Entry 3M3C (X-ray diffraction, 2.00 A resolution); this record covers chains A and B.

== Chain A (and B) ==
Molecule: Anti-tumor lectin
Organism: Agrocybe aegerita
Notes: EC 3.1.21.-; chain B of this document is another copy of the same molecule, construct and numbering; everything in this record applies to it too
UniProtKB: Q6WY08 (ATLE_AGRAE); residue numbers follow UniProt; this construct covers 1-158
Chain sequence (159 residues; row label = number of the first residue in the row; numbering starts at 0):
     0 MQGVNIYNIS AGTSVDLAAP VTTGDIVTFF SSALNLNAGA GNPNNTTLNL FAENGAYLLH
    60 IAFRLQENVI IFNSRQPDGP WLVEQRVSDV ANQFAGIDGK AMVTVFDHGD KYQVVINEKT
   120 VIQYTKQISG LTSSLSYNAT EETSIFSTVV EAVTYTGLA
Differences from the reference sequence: expression tag (0)
Curated features (UniProtKB/Swiss-Prot):
  - binding site (N-acetyl-alpha-neuraminyl-(2->3)-beta-D-galactosyl-(1->4)-beta-D-glucose): Asn43, His59, Arg63, Asn72, Arg74, Trp80, Glu83
  - modified residue: Gln1 (Blocked amino end (Gln))
What the authors report for this chain:
  - binding site for 2-acetamido-2-deoxy-alpha-D-galactopyranose: Glu66, Arg85
  - specificity-determining residues: Glu66
  - mutagenesis - E66A (2-fold): increased binding to TF antigen
  - mutagenesis - R85A: decreased binding to TF antigen
  - mutagenesis - E66A, R85A: unchanged binding to lactose
  - mutagenesis - R85A: decreased binding to TFN

== How chain A and chain B interact ==
Residue-residue contacts - 40 pairs, chain A then chain B:
  Met0(A) with Gln112(B); Gln122(B)
  Gln1(A) with Phe105(B); His107(B), hydrogen bond; Gln112(B), hydrogen bond (backbone-side chain)
  Val3(A) with Met101(B), hydrophobic; Phe105(B), hydrophobic; Asn116(B); Glu117(B)
  Asn4(A) with Glu117(B)
  Ile5(A) with Met101(B), hydrophobic; Asn116(B); Glu117(B), hydrogen bond (backbone-side chain)
  Thr27(A) with Tyr154(B), hydrogen bond
  Phe29(A) with Phe29(B), hydrophobic
  Ile96(A) with Ile5(B), hydrophobic
  Lys99(A) with Glu150(B), salt bridge
  Met101(A) with Val3(B), hydrophobic; Ile5(B), hydrophobic; Val152(B), hydrophobic; Tyr154(B)
  Thr103(A) with Tyr154(B)
  Phe105(A) with Gln1(B); Val3(B), hydrophobic; Leu157(B), hydrophobic
  His107(A) with Gln1(B)
  Gln112(A) with Met0(B); Gln1(B), hydrogen bond (side chain-backbone)
  Asn116(A) with Val3(B); Ile5(B)
  Glu117(A) with Val3(B); Asn4(B); Ile5(B), hydrogen bond (side chain-backbone)
  Gln122(A) with Met0(B)
  Glu150(A) with Lys99(B), salt bridge
  Val152(A) with Met101(B), hydrophobic
  Tyr154(A) with Thr27(B), hydrogen bond; Thr103(B); Tyr154(B)
  Leu157(A) with Phe105(B), hydrophobic
Also at the interface, not in a pair above, chain A (24 interface residues in all): Gly2, Ile25, Val114
Also at the interface, not in a pair above, chain B (24 interface residues in all): Gly2, Asn7, Ile25, Val114

== Overview ==
The chain A/chain B interface involves 24 residues from each chain, with 7 hydrogen bonds and 2 salt bridges.
Polar contacts include Lys99(A)-Glu150(B), Gln1(A)-His107(B) and Gln1(A)-Gln112(B). UniProt lists 7
N-acetyl-alpha-neuraminyl-(2->3)-beta-D-galactosyl-(1->4)-beta-D-glucose-binding residues on chain A. From the
paper: a binding site for 2-acetamido-2-deoxy-alpha-D-galactopyranose at Glu66(A) and Arg85(A); E66A of chain
A increases binding to TF antigen.
Chain A and chain B are both Anti-tumor lectin (Agrocybe aegerita); the structure, Crystal Structure of
Agrocybe aegerita lectin AAL complexed with p-Nitrophenyl TF disaccharide, was determined by X-ray diffraction
together with 3M3E, 3M3O and 3M3Q from the same study.
